PDB entry 7PLS | electron microscopy, 2.49 A resolution | chains A and D of the 4 polymer chains in the assembly

# Chain A (and D)
Molecule: Tissue alpha-L-fucosidase
Source organism: Homo sapiens
Notes: EC 3.2.1.51; chain D of this document is another copy of the same molecule, construct and numbering; everything in this record applies to it too
UniProtKB: P04066 (FUCO_HUMAN); residues 27-461 here correspond to UniProt positions 32-466 (UniProt number = residue number + 5)
Sequence (436 residues; row label = number of the first residue in the row):
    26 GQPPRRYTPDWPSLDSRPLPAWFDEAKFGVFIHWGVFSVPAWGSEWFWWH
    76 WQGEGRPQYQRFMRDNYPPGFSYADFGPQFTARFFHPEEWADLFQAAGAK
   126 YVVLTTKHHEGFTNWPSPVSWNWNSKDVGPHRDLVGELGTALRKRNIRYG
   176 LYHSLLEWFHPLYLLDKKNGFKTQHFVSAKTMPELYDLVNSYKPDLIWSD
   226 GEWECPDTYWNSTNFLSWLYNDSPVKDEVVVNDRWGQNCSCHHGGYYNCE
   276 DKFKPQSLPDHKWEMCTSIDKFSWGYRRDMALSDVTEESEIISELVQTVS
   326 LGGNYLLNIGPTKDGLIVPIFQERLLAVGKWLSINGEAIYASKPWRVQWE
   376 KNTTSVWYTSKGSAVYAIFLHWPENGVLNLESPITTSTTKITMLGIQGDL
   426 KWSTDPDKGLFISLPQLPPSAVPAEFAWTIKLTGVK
Disordered / not traced: 26-30
Differences from the reference sequence: expression tag (26)
Disulfides: Cys266-Cys274
Covalently attached groups: N-acetylglucosamine (NAG) linked to Asn236
Swiss-Prot annotation at these positions:
  - site: Cys291 (May be important for catalysis)
  - modified residue: Thr165 (Phosphothreonine)
  - glycosylation (N-linked (GlcNAc...) asparagine): Asn236, Asn263, Asn377
What the authors report for this chain:
  - mutagenesis - D276N: decreased catalytic activity
  - mutagenesis - E289Q: abolished catalytic activity on pNP-FUC
  - mutagenesis - E289Q (-12.3 +/- 0.1 degC): decreased stability
  - mutagenesis - E289Q (+4.63 +/- 0.09 degC): increased stability in response to DFJ
  - post-translational modification sites: Asn236
  - binding site for N-acetylglucosamine: Asn236
  - self-association interface (contacts with another copy of this molecule): Gln441 to Phe451
  - disease-associated variants - G60D: abolished catalytic activity on pNP-alpha-L-Fuc
  - disease-associated variants - S150F (13- to 20-fold): decreased catalytic activity on pNP-alpha-L-Fuc
  - disease-associated variants - G60D (-3.7 +/- 0.2 degC), S150F (-8.6 +/- 0.2 degC): decreased stability
  - disease-associated variants - G60D, S150F: unchanged expression
  - disease-associated variants - S63L: decreased expression
  - disease-associated variants - N329Y, G340E, L405R: abolished expression
  - disease-associated variants - G60D: abolished binding to DFJ
  - disease-associated variants - S150F: increased stability in response to DFJ
  - catalytic residues: Asp276

# How chain A and chain D interact
Contacting residue pairs (41; chain A residue first):
  Trp73(A) with Trp146(D), hydrophobic
  Gly95(A) with His156(D), hydrogen bond (backbone-side chain)
  Ser97(A) with Asp152(D), hydrogen bond (side chain-backbone); His156(D), hydrogen bond
  Ala99(A) with Asn147(D); Asp152(D); Val153(D), hydrophobic
  Asp100(A) with Pro103(D); Val153(D); Gly154(D); His156(D), salt bridge
  Pro103(A) with Asp100(D); Pro103(D), hydrophobic
  Glu135(A) with Trp146(D)
  Pro143(A) with Pro186(D)
  Trp146(A) with Trp73(D), hydrophobic; Glu135(D); Trp148(D); Glu182(D); Phe184(D), hydrogen bond (side chain-backbone); His185(D); Pro186(D); Lys205(D)
  Asn147(A) with Ala99(D); Trp148(D)
  Trp148(A) with Trp146(D); Asn147(D)
  Asp152(A) with Ser97(D), hydrogen bond (backbone-side chain); Ala99(D)
  Val153(A) with Ala99(D), hydrophobic; Asp100(D)
  Gly154(A) with Asp100(D)
  His156(A) with Gly95(D), hydrogen bond (side chain-backbone); Ser97(D), hydrogen bond; Asp100(D), salt bridge
  Glu182(A) with Trp146(D)
  Phe184(A) with Trp146(D), hydrogen bond (backbone-side chain)
  His185(A) with Trp146(D)
  Pro186(A) with Pro143(D); Trp146(D)
  Lys205(A) with Trp146(D)
Other interface residues (no listed pair), chain A (25 interface residues in all): Pro93, Pro94, Phe96, Arg108, Gly136
Other interface residues (no listed pair), chain D (25 interface residues in all): Pro93, Pro94, Phe96, Arg108, Gly136

# Overview
The chain A/chain D interface involves 25 residues from each chain, with 8 hydrogen bonds and 2 salt bridges.
Polar pairs include Asp100(A)-His156(D), Gly95(A)-His156(D) and Ser97(A)-Asp152(D). N-acetylglucosamine is
covalently linked to Asn236(A). From the paper: the catalytic residue Asp276(A); E289Q, G60D and S150F of
chain A reduce stability; 8 substitutions were tested in all.
Both chains are Tissue alpha-L-fucosidase (Homo sapiens). Entry 7PLS (Cryo-EM structures of human fucosidase
FucA1 reveal insight into substate recognition and catalysis) was determined by electron microscopy, deposited
together with 7PM4.
